Entry 6Y4G (X-ray diffraction, 1.90 A resolution); this record covers chains A and B.

# Chain A
Protein: N6-adenosine-methyltransferase catalytic subunit
Source organism: Homo sapiens
Notes: EC 2.1.1.348
UniProtKB: Q86U44 (MTA70_HUMAN); residue numbers follow UniProt; this construct covers 1-580
Sequence (580 residues; row label = number of the first residue in the row):
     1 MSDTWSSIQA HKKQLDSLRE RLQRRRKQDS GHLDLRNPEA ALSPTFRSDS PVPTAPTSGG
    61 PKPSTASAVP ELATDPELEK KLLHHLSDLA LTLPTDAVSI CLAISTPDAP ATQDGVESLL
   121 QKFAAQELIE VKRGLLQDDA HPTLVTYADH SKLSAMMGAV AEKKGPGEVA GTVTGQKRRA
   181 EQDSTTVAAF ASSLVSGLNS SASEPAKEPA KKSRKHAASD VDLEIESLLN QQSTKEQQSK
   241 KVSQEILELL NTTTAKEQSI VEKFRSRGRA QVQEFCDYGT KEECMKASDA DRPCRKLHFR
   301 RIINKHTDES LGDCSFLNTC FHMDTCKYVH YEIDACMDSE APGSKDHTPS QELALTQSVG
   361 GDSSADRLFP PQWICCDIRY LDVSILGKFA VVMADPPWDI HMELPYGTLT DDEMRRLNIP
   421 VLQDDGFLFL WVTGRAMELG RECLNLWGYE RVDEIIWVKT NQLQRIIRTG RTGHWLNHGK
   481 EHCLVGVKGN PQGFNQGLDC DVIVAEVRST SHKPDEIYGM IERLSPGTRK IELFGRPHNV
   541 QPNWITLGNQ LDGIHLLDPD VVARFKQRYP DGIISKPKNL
Unresolved in the structure: 1-367, 401-406, 468-472, 577-580
Residues lining bound ligands: sinefungin (SFG): Cys376, Asp377, Ile378, Arg379, Asp395, Pro397, Gly407, Leu409, Ser511, His512, Lys513, Glu532, Phe534, Arg536, His538, Asn539, Gly548, Asn549, Gln550
Curated features (UniProtKB/Swiss-Prot):
  - region: Pro396 to Thr410 (Gate loop 1), Glu450 to Glu454 (Interaction with METTL14), Gln462 to Gly479 (Interphase loop), Gln464 to Lys480 (Interaction with METTL14), Arg465 to His478 (Positively charged region required for RNA-binding), Val507 to Asp515 (Gate loop 2)
  - motif: Ala210 to Lys215 (Nuclear localization signal)
  - binding site (S-adenosyl-L-methionine): Asp377, Ile378, Asp395, Lys513, Arg536 to Asn539, Asn549, Gln550
  - site (Interaction with METTL14): Glu438, Arg441
  - modified residue: Ser2 (N-acetylserine), Ser43 (Phosphoserine), Ser48 (Phosphoserine), Ser50 (Phosphoserine), Ser219 (Phosphoserine), Ser243 (Phosphoserine), Thr348 (Phosphothreonine), Ser350 (Phosphoserine)
  - cross-link (Glycyl lysine isopeptide (Lys-Gly)): Lys177 (interchain with G-Cter in SUMO1), Lys211 (interchain with G-Cter in SUMO1), Lys212 (interchain with G-Cter in SUMO1), Lys215 (interchain with G-Cter in SUMO1)
  - natural variant: Tyr406 (Y406C: Found in patients with large intestine cancer; uncertain significance)
  - mutagenesis: Ser2 (S2A: Does not affect nuclear localization, interaction with METTL14 or WTAP or catalytic activity; when associated with A-43; A-48 and A-50), Ser43 (S43A: Does not affect nuclear localization, interaction with METTL14 or WTAP or catalytic activity; when associated with A-2; A-48 and A-50), Ser48 (S48A: Does not affect nuclear localization, interaction with METTL14 or WTAP or catalytic activity; when associated with A-2; A-43 and A-50), Ser50 (S50A: Does not affect nuclear localization, interaction with METTL14 or WTAP or catalytic activity; when associated with A-2; A-43 and A-48), Lys177 (K177R: In 4KR; strongly decreased sumoylation; when associated with 211-R--R-215), Lys211 to Lys215 (Abolishes localization to the nucleus; In 3KR; decreased sumoylation. In 4KR; strongly decreased sumoylation; when associated with R-177), Ser219 (S219A: Does not affect nuclear localization, interaction with METTL14 or WTAP or catalytic activity; when associated with A-243 and 348-A--A-350), Ser243 (S243A: Does not affect nuclear localization, interaction with METTL14 or WTAP or catalytic activity; when associated with A-219 and 348-A--A-350), Cys294 (C294A: Abolishes methyltransferase activity), Cys326 (C326A: Abolishes methyltransferase activity), Thr348 to Ser350 (Does not affect nuclear localization, interaction with METTL14 or WTAP or catalytic activity; when associated with A-219 and A-243), Asp377 (D377A: Abolishes methyltransferase activity), 12 further mutagenesis entries in UniProt

# Chain B
Protein: N6-adenosine-methyltransferase non-catalytic subunit
Source organism: Homo sapiens
UniProtKB: Q9HCE5 (MET14_HUMAN); residues 1-456 here = UniProt positions 1-456
Sequence (456 residues; row label = number of the first residue in the row):
     1 MDSRLQEIRE RQKLRRQLLA QQLGAESADS IGAVLNSKDE QREIAETRET CRASYDTSAP
    61 NAKRKYLDEG ETDEDKMEEY KDELEMQQDE ENLPYEEEIY KDSSTFLKGT QSLNPHNDYC
   121 QHFVDTGHRP QNFIRDVGLA DRFEEYPKLR ELIRLKDELI AKSNTPPMYL QADIEAFDIR
   181 ELTPKFDVIL LEPPLEEYYR ETGITANEKC WTWDDIMKLE IDEIAAPRSF IFLWCGSGEG
   241 LDLGRVCLRK WGYRRCEDIC WIKTNKNNPG KTKTLDPKAV FQRTKEHCLM GIKGTVKRST
   301 DGDFIHANVD IDLIITEEPE IGNIEKPVEI FHIIEHFCLG RRRLHLFGRD STIRPGWLTV
   361 GPTLTNSNYN AETYASYFSA PNSYLTGCTE EIERLRPKSP PPKSKSDRGG GAPRGGGRGG
   421 TSAGRGRERN RSNFRGERGG FRGGRGGAHR GGFPPR
Unresolved in the structure: 1-116, 138-150, 203-208, 297-308, 394-456
Disulfides: Cys338-Cys388
Curated features (UniProtKB/Swiss-Prot):
  - region: Arg135, Asp136 (Interaction with METTL3), Ser237, Gly238 (Interaction with METTL3), Arg245 to Arg254 (Positively charged region required for RNA-binding), Arg255 to Asp258 (Interaction with METTL3), Lys278 to His287 (Interaction with METTL3), Lys297, Arg298 (Positively charged region required for RNA-binding), Asn308 to Asp312 (Interaction with METTL3)
  - site (Interaction with METTL3): Tyr146, Asp242, Arg245, Arg298, Ser399
  - modified residue: Ser399 (Phosphoserine)
  - mutagenesis: Lys63 to Lys65 (Does not affect nuclear localization), Asp173 (D173A: Little or no effect on S-adenosyl-L-methionine-binding or methyltransferase activity; when associated with A-192), Glu192 (E192A: Little or no effect on methyltransferase activity. Little or no effect on S-adenosyl-L-methionine-binding or methyltransferase activity; when associated with A-173), Tyr198 (Y198A: Does not affect methyltransferase activity of the heterodimer complex formed with METTL3), Arg245 (R245E: Reduced RNA-binding. Reduced RNA-binding; when associated with E-255), Arg254 to Arg255 (Strongly reduced methyltransferase activity of the heterodimer complex formed with METTL3), Arg255 (R255E: Reduced RNA-binding; when associated with E-245), Lys297 to Arg298 (Reduced RNA-binding), Arg298 (R298P: Strongly decreased methyltransferase activity of the heterodimer complex formed with METTL3, probably due to reduced RNA-binding), Asp312 (D312A: Decreased methyltransferase activity of the heterodimer complex formed with METTL3), Cys338 (C338A: Does not affect methyltransferase activity of the heterodimer complex formed with METTL3), Pro362 to Thr363 (Little or no effect on methyltransferase activity of the heterodimer complex formed with METTL3), 1 further mutagenesis entry in UniProt

# Chain A / chain B interface
Pairs across the interface - 102 pairs, chain A then chain B:
  Phe427(A) - Val280(B)  hydrophobic
  Phe429(A) - Phe281(B)  hydrophobic
  Gly434(A) - Arg255(B)  hydrogen bond (backbone-side chain)
  Met437(A) - Arg245(B)  hydrogen bond
  Met437(A) - Arg255(B)
  Met437(A) - Asp258(B)
  Glu438(A) - Arg245(B)  salt bridge
  Glu438(A) - Arg249(B)
  Glu438(A) - Arg255(B)  salt bridge
  Arg441(A) - Leu241(B)
  Arg441(A) - Asp242(B)  salt bridge
  Arg441(A) - Arg245(B)
  Glu450(A) - Lys278(B)  salt bridge
  Arg451(A) - Gly238(B)  hydrogen bond (side chain-backbone)
  Arg451(A) - Leu241(B)
  Arg451(A) - Asp242(B)  salt bridge
  Val452(A) - Lys278(B)
  Val452(A) - Val280(B)  hydrophobic
  Val452(A) - Arg283(B)  hydrogen bond (backbone-side chain)
  Asp453(A) - Ala279(B)
  Asp453(A) - Val280(B)  hydrogen bond (side chain-backbone)
  Asp453(A) - Phe281(B)  hydrogen bond (side chain-backbone)
  Asp453(A) - Arg283(B)  salt bridge
  Glu454(A) - Leu241(B)
  Glu454(A) - Lys285(B)  hydrogen bond (backbone-side chain)
  Glu454(A) - His287(B)
  Ile455(A) - Phe281(B)  hydrophobic
  Ile456(A) - Cys260(B)  hydrophobic
  Ile456(A) - Lys285(B)
  Val458(A) - Ile134(B)  hydrophobic
  Val458(A) - Ile262(B)  hydrophobic
  Val458(A) - Leu313(B)  hydrophobic
  Leu463(A) - Arg135(B)
  Gln464(A) - Tyr119(B)
  Gln464(A) - Phe133(B)
  Gln464(A) - Ile134(B)
  Gln464(A) - Arg135(B)  hydrogen bond (backbone-backbone)
  Ile466(A) - Ile134(B)  hydrophobic
  Ile466(A) - Ile311(B)  hydrophobic
  Ile466(A) - Leu313(B)  hydrophobic
  Ile466(A) - Ile315(B)  hydrophobic
  Gly473(A) - Glu257(B)
  His474(A) - Glu257(B)
  Trp475(A) - Phe230(B)  hydrophobic
  Trp475(A) - Cys256(B)
  Trp475(A) - Glu257(B)  hydrogen bond (backbone-side chain)
  Trp475(A) - Met290(B)  hydrophobic
  Trp475(A) - Phe337(B)
  Trp475(A) - Leu339(B)  hydrophobic
  Leu476(A) - Glu257(B)  hydrogen bond (backbone-side chain)
  Leu476(A) - Ile259(B)  hydrophobic
  Leu476(A) - Asp310(B)
  Leu476(A) - Ile311(B)
  Leu476(A) - Phe337(B)  hydrophobic
  Asn477(A) - Asp310(B)  hydrogen bond (backbone-backbone)
  Asn477(A) - Ile311(B)
  Asn477(A) - Asp312(B)  hydrogen bond (backbone-backbone)
  His478(A) - Glu257(B)  salt bridge
  His478(A) - Asp312(B)
  Gly479(A) - Ile311(B)
  Gly479(A) - Asp312(B)  hydrogen bond (backbone-side chain)
  Gly479(A) - Leu313(B)
  Lys480(A) - Asp258(B)  hydrogen bond (side chain-backbone)
  Lys480(A) - Cys260(B)
  Lys480(A) - Asp312(B)  salt bridge
  Lys480(A) - Leu313(B)
  His482(A) - Asp258(B)
  His482(A) - His287(B)
  Val485(A) - Val280(B)  hydrophobic
  Gln496(A) - Ala279(B)  hydrogen bond (side chain-backbone)
  Gln496(A) - Val280(B)
  Gly497(A) - Val280(B)  hydrogen bond (backbone-backbone)
  Gly497(A) - Gln282(B)  hydrogen bond (backbone-side chain)
  Leu498(A) - Phe123(B)
  Leu498(A) - Val124(B)
  Asp499(A) - Cys120(B)
  Asp499(A) - Val124(B)
  Asp499(A) - Phe281(B)
  Asp499(A) - Gln282(B)  hydrogen bond (backbone-backbone)
  Cys500(A) - Phe123(B)
  Cys500(A) - Pro130(B)
  Cys500(A) - Gln282(B)
  Cys500(A) - Thr284(B)
  Asp501(A) - Gln282(B)  hydrogen bond (backbone-backbone)
  Asp501(A) - Arg283(B)
  Asp501(A) - Thr284(B)  hydrogen bond (side chain-backbone)
  Asp501(A) - Lys285(B)  salt bridge
  Val502(A) - Pro130(B)
  Val502(A) - Gln131(B)
  Val502(A) - Thr284(B)
  Val504(A) - Tyr119(B)
  Val504(A) - Pro130(B)
  Val504(A) - Gln131(B)
  Val504(A) - Ile134(B)  hydrophobic
  Glu516(A) - Asp118(B)
  Glu516(A) - Cys120(B)
  Met520(A) - Cys120(B)  hydrophobic
  Met520(A) - Phe281(B)  hydrophobic
  Arg523(A) - Cys120(B)
  Arg523(A) - Gln121(B)  hydrogen bond
  Arg523(A) - Val124(B)
  Leu524(A) - Val280(B)  hydrophobic
Other interface residues (no listed pair), chain A (42 interface residues in all): Arg435, Arg465, Ile503
Other interface residues (no listed pair), chain B (48 interface residues in all): Asn117, Glu239, Pro277, Ile292, Val296, Val309, Ile333

# In short
42 residues of chain A and 48 residues of chain B are in contact; the contacts include 21 hydrogen bonds and 9
salt bridges. Polar pairs include Glu438(A)-Arg245(B), Glu438(A)-Arg255(B) and Arg441(A)-Asp242(B). Bound to
chain A: sinefungin.
Chain A is N6-adenosine-methyltransferase catalytic subunit and chain B is N6-adenosine-methyltransferase
non-catalytic subunit, both from Homo sapiens; the structure, Crystal structure of the human METTL3-METTL14
complex bound to Sinefungin, was determined by X-ray diffraction, deposited together with 6TTP, 6TTV, 6TTW,
6TTX and 6TU1.
